1BEV - chains 2 and 3 of the 4 polymer chains in the assembly; structure by X-ray diffraction, 3.00 A resolution.

# Chain 2
Name: Bovine enterovirus coat proteins VP1 to VP4
From: Bovine enterovirus (STRAIN VG-5-27)
UniProtKB: P12915 (POLG_BOVEV); residues 1-248 here correspond to UniProt positions 69-316 (UniProt number = residue number + 68)
Chain sequence (248 residues; each row starts with the number of its first residue):
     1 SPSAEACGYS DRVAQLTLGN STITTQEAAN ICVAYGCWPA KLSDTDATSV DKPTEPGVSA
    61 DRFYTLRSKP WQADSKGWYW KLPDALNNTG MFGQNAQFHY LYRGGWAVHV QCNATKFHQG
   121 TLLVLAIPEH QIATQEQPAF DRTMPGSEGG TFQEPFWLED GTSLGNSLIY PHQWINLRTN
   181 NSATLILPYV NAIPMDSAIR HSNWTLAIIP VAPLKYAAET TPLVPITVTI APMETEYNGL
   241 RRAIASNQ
Not modelled in the structure: 1-4
Differences from the reference sequence: conflict R62 (Ala131 in P12915), L101 (Ile170 in P12915)

# Chain 3
Name: Bovine enterovirus coat proteins VP1 to VP4
From: Bovine enterovirus (STRAIN VG-5-27)
UniProtKB: P12915 (POLG_BOVEV); residues 1-242 here correspond to UniProt positions 317-558 (UniProt number = residue number + 316)
Chain sequence (242 residues; numbered 1 to 242; the number before each row is that of its first residue):
     1 GLPTKPGPGS YQFMTTDEDC SPCILPDFQP TPEIFIPGKV NNLLEIAQVE SILEANNREG
    61 VEGVERYVIP VSVQDALDAQ IYALRLELGG SGPLSSSLLG TLAKHYTQWS GSVEITCMFT
   121 GTFMTTGKVL LAYTPPGGDM PRNREEAMLG THVIWDFGLQ SSITLVIPWI SASHFRGVSN
   181 DDVLNYQYYA AGHVTIWYQT NMVIPPGFPN TAGIIMMIAA QPNFSFRIQK DREDMTQTAI
   241 LQ
Differences from the reference sequence: conflict P32 (Leu349 in P12915), I154 (Val471 in P12915)

# Chain 2 / chain 3 interface
Residue-residue contacts (59):
  C7(2) - Q160(3)
  G8(2) - Q160(3)
  Y35(2) - G38(3)
  C37(2) - F35(3)  hydrophobic
  C37(2) - P37(3)  hydrophobic
  D46(2) - E33(3)
  D46(2) - I34(3)
  D46(2) - F35(3)  hydrogen bond (side chain-backbone)
  K116(2) - T122(3)
  K116(2) - F123(3)
  K116(2) - M124(3)
  K116(2) - F208(3)
  F117(2) - F208(3)  hydrophobic
  H118(2) - T122(3)
  Q119(2) - T120(3)
  Q119(2) - G121(3)
  Q119(2) - T122(3)
  Q119(2) - P209(3)
  Q119(2) - T211(3)
  Q119(2) - A212(3)
  T121(2) - T120(3)
  F156(2) - E54(3)
  F156(2) - G63(3)
  F156(2) - V64(3)
  F156(2) - Y67(3)
  L164(2) - V64(3)  hydrophobic
  L164(2) - Y67(3)  hydrophobic
  G165(2) - S51(3)
  G165(2) - I52(3)  hydrogen bond (backbone-backbone)
  G165(2) - Y67(3)  hydrogen bond (backbone-side chain)
  N166(2) - S51(3)
  N166(2) - S96(3)  hydrogen bond (side chain-backbone)
  N166(2) - S97(3)
  N166(2) - L98(3)  hydrogen bond (side chain-backbone)
  L168(2) - E50(3)
  L168(2) - I52(3)  hydrophobic
  L168(2) - M217(3)  hydrophobic
  I169(2) - I46(3)  hydrophobic
  I169(2) - L98(3)  hydrophobic
  W174(2) - I52(3)  hydrophobic
  N176(2) - F119(3)  hydrogen bond (side chain-backbone)
  N176(2) - T120(3)
  R178(2) - F119(3)
  R178(2) - G121(3)  hydrogen bond (side chain-backbone)
  R178(2) - T122(3)  hydrogen bond (side chain-backbone)
  R178(2) - F123(3)
  R178(2) - T125(3)
  R178(2) - G158(3)  hydrogen bond (side chain-backbone)
  T179(2) - S161(3)
  P188(2) - P37(3)  hydrophobic
  Y189(2) - P37(3)
  N191(2) - I36(3)
  I193(2) - I34(3)
  P194(2) - I34(3)
  V211(2) - V68(3)
  K215(2) - P209(3)
  Y216(2) - P209(3)
  A217(2) - G207(3)
  A217(2) - F208(3)  hydrophobic
Also at the interface, not in a pair above, chain 2 (37 interface residues in all): R12, G120, S163, V190, A192, P210, A212, A218
Also at the interface, not in a pair above, chain 3 (39 interface residues in all): V49, R66, M118, L159, I215

# Overview
The interface between chain 2 and chain 3 involves 37 residues on one side and 39 on the other, with 9
hydrogen bonds. Among the polar pairs are D46(2)-F35(3), G165(2)-Y67(3) and N166(2)-S96(3).
Here chain 2 is Bovine enterovirus coat proteins VP1 to VP4 and chain 3 is Bovine enterovirus coat proteins
VP1 to VP4, both from Bovine enterovirus (STRAIN VG-5-27). Entry 1BEV (Bovine enterovirus vg-5-27) was
determined by X-ray diffraction.
